PDB entry 1T6U | X-ray diffraction, 1.30 A resolution | chains A and B of the 6 polymer chains in the assembly

[Chain A (and B)]
Name: Superoxide dismutase [Ni]
Source organism: Streptomyces coelicolor
Notes: EC 1.15.1.1; chain B of this document is another copy of the same molecule, construct and numbering; everything in this record applies to it too
UniProt: P80735 (SODN_STRCO); residues 1-117 here correspond to UniProt positions 15-131 (UniProt number = residue number + 14)
Sequence (117 residues; each row starts with the number of its first residue):
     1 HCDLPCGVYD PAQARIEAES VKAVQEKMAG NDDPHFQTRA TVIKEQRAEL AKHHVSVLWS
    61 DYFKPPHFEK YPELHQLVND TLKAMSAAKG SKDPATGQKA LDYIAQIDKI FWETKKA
Construct notes: engineered mutation Met85 (Leu99 in P80735)
Ion coordination: Ni2+: His1, Cys2, Cys6
Swiss-Prot annotation at these positions:
  - binding site (Ni(2+)): His1, Cys2, Cys6

[How chain A and chain B interact]
Contacting residue pairs (15; chain A residue first):
  Met28(A) with His35(B)
  Thr38(A) with Thr38(B)
  Thr41(A) with His35(B), hydrogen bond; Thr38(B); Arg39(B)
  Val42(A) with Val42(B), hydrophobic
  Lys44(A) with His35(B), hydrogen bond
  Glu45(A) with Arg39(B), salt bridge; Ile43(B)
  Lys89(A) with His35(B); Arg39(B), hydrogen bond (backbone-side chain)
  Gly90(A) with His35(B); Arg39(B)
  Ser91(A) with His35(B)
  Lys92(A) with His35(B)

[Summary]
10 residues of chain A and 5 residues of chain B are in contact; the contacts include 3 hydrogen bonds and 1
salt bridge. Among the polar pairs are Glu45(A)-Arg39(B), Thr41(A)-His35(B) and Lys44(A)-His35(B). Curated
annotation (UniProt) lists 3 Ni2+-binding residues on chain A.
Both chains are Superoxide dismutase [Ni] (Streptomyces coelicolor). Entry 1T6U (Nickel Superoxide Dismutase
(NiSOD) Native 1.30 A Structure) was determined by X-ray diffraction (same publication as 1T6I and 1T6Q).
